Entry 5IV7 (electron microscopy, 6.77 A resolution (low resolution: residue-level contacts below are approximate; hydrogen-bond / salt-bridge calls are withheld)); this record covers chains D and EC of the 96 polymer chains in the assembly.

== Chain D ==
Molecule: Baseplate wedge protein gp8
Source organism: Enterobacteria phage T4
UniProt: P19062 (BP08_BPT4); residue numbers follow UniProt; this construct covers 1-334
Sequence (334 residues; row label = number of the first residue in the row):
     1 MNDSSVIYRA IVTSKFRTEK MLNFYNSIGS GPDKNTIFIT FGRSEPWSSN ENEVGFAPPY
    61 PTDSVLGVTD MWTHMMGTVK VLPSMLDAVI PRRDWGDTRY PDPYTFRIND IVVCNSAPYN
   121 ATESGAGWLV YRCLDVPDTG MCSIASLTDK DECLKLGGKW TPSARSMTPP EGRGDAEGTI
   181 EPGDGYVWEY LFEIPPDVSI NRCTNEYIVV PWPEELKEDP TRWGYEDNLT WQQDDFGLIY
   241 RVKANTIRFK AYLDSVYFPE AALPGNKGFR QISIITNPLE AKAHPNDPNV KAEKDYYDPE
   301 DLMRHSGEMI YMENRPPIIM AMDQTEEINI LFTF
Unresolved in the structure: 1-6
Disulfides: Cys142-Cys153

== Chain EC ==
Molecule: Baseplate wedge protein gp7
Source organism: Enterobacteria phage T4
UniProt: P19061 (BP07_BPT4); residue numbers follow UniProt; this construct covers 1-1032
Sequence (1032 residues; each row starts with the number of its first residue):
     1 MTVKAPSVTS LRISKLSANQ VQVRWDDVGA NFYYFVEIAE TKTNSGENLP SNQYRWINLG
    61 YTANNSFFFD DADPLTTYII RVATAAQDFE QSDWIYTEEF ETFATNAYTF QNMIEMQLAN
   121 KFIQEKFTLN NSDYVNFNND TIMAALMNES FQFSPSYVDV SSISNFIIGE NEYHEIQGSI
   181 QQVCKDINRV YLMESEGILY LFERYQPVVK VSNDKGQTWK AVKLFNDRVG YPLSKTVYYQ
   241 SANTTYVLGY DKIFYGRKST DVRWSADDVR FSSQDITFAK LGDQLHLGFD VEIFATYATL
   301 PANVYRIAEA ITCTDDYIYV VARDKVRYIK TSNALIDFDP LSPTYSERLF EPDTMTITGN
   361 PKAVCYKMDS ICDKVFALII GEVETLNANP RTSKIIDSAD KGIYVLNHDE KTWKRVFGNT
   421 EEERRRIQPG YANMSTDGKL VSLSSSNFKF LSDNVVNDPE TAAKYQLIGA VKYEFPREWL
   481 ADKHYHMMAF IADETSDWET FTPQPMKYYA EPFFNWSKKS NTRCWINNSD RAVVVYADLK
   541 YTKVIENIPE TSPDRLVHEY WDDGDCTIVM PNVKFTGFKK YASGMLFYKA SGEIISYYDF
   601 NYRVRDTVEI IWKPTEVFLK AFLQNQEHET PWSPEEERGL ADPDLRPLIG TMMPDSYLLQ
   661 DSNFEAFCEA YIQYLSDGYG TQYNNLRNLI RNQYPREEHA WEYLWSEIYK RNIYLNADKR
   721 DAVARFFESR SYDFYSTKGI EASYKFLFKV LYNEEVEIEI ESGAGTEYDI IVQSDSLTED
   781 LVGQTIYTAT GRCNVTYIER SYSNGKLQWT VTIHNLLGRL IAGQEVKAER LPSFEGEIIR
   841 GVKGKDLLQN NIDYINRSRS YYVMKIKSNL PSSRWKSDVI RFVHPVGFGF IAITLLTMFI
   901 NVGLTLKHTE TIINKYKNYK WDSGLPTEYA DRIAKLTPTG EIEHDSVTGE AIYEPGPMAG
   961 VKYPLPDDYN AENNNSIFQG QLPSERRKLM SPLFDASGTT FAQFRDLVNK RLKDNIGNPR
  1021 DPENPTQVKI DE
Unresolved in the structure: 1, 259-284, 1032

== Chain D / chain EC interface ==
Residue-residue contacts (43; chain D residue first):
  Trp47(D) - Asn454(EC)
  Ser48(D) - Val456(EC)
  Ser48(D) - Ala470(EC)
  Asn50(D) - Gly469(EC)
  Glu53(D) - Ile468(EC)
  Glu53(D) - Gly469(EC)
  Gly55(D) - Leu467(EC)
  Phe56(D) - Ala470(EC)
  Ala57(D) - Ala470(EC)
  Pro59(D) - Val471(EC)
  Pro59(D) - Lys472(EC)
  Pro59(D) - Tyr473(EC)
  Thr62(D) - Tyr473(EC)
  Val65(D) - Leu480(EC)
  Val65(D) - Ala481(EC)
  Val65(D) - Asp482(EC)
  Val65(D) - His486(EC)
  Leu66(D) - Phe448(EC)
  Leu66(D) - Phe475(EC)
  Leu66(D) - Leu480(EC)
  Thr69(D) - Phe448(EC)
  Thr69(D) - Leu480(EC)
  Asp70(D) - Phe448(EC)
  Asp70(D) - Lys449(EC)
  Asp70(D) - Phe450(EC)
  Asp70(D) - Tyr473(EC)
  Thr73(D) - Asn447(EC)
  Thr73(D) - Phe448(EC)
  Thr73(D) - Lys449(EC)
  His74(D) - Lys449(EC)
  His284(D) - Asn188(EC)
  His284(D) - Lys235(EC)
  Pro285(D) - Asn528(EC)
  Asn286(D) - Asn188(EC)
  Asn286(D) - Asn528(EC)
  Asn286(D) - Ser529(EC)
  Arg304(D) - Gln428(EC)
  Arg304(D) - Tyr431(EC)
  Arg304(D) - Ser446(EC)
  Arg304(D) - Asn447(EC)
  Arg304(D) - Tyr485(EC)
  His305(D) - Tyr485(EC)
  His305(D) - His486(EC)
Interface residues without a listed pair, chain D (24 interface residues in all): Glu45, Val54, Gly67, Asp287
Interface residues without a listed pair, chain EC (29 interface residues in all): Arg425, Leu451, Pro476

== Overview ==
Chain D and chain EC form an interface of 24 and 29 residues respectively.
Here chain D is Baseplate wedge protein gp8 and chain EC is Baseplate wedge protein gp7, both from
Enterobacteria phage T4. Entry 5IV7 (Cryo-electron microscopy structure of the star-shaped, hubless
post-attachment T4 baseplate) was determined by electron microscopy (same publication as 5IV5 and 5IW9).
